7NJM - chains L and T of the 20 polymer chains in the assembly; structure by electron microscopy, 2.84 A resolution.

== Chain L (and T) ==
Name: ATP synthase subunit c
Source organism: Mycolicibacterium smegmatis (strain ATCC 700084 / mc(2)155)
Notes: chain T of this document is another copy of the same molecule, construct and numbering; everything in this record applies to it too
UniProtKB: A0R205 (A0R205_MYCS2); residue numbers follow UniProt; this construct covers 1-86
Chain sequence (86 residues; numbered 1 to 86; the number before each row is that of its first residue):
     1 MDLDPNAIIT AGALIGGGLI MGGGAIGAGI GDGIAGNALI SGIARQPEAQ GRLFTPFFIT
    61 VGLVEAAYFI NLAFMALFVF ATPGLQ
Disordered / not traced: 1-2
What the authors report for this chain:
  - catalytic residues: Glu-65 (proposed by the authors, not directly observed)

== Interface between chain L and chain T ==
Pairs across the interface (71):
  Leu-3(L) / Leu-3(T)
  Asp-4(L) / Gln-86(T)  hydrogen bond
  Asn-6(L) / Gln-86(T)
  Ala-7(L) / Pro-5(T)  hydrophobic
  Ala-7(L) / Ile-9(T)
  Ile-8(L) / Ile-8(T)  hydrophobic
  Thr-10(L) / Ile-9(T)
  Thr-10(L) / Pro-83(T)
  Ala-11(L) / Ile-8(T)
  Ala-11(L) / Ile-9(T)
  Leu-14(L) / Ile-9(T)
  Leu-14(L) / Gly-12(T)
  Leu-14(L) / Ala-13(T)  hydrophobic
  Leu-14(L) / Gly-16(T)
  Leu-14(L) / Phe-78(T)
  Leu-14(L) / Thr-82(T)
  Leu-14(L) / Pro-83(T)
  Ile-15(L) / Gly-12(T)
  Ile-15(L) / Ile-15(T)  hydrophobic
  Gly-18(L) / Gly-16(T)
  Gly-18(L) / Leu-19(T)
  Gly-18(L) / Ile-20(T)
  Gly-18(L) / Phe-78(T)
  Leu-19(L) / Leu-19(T)  hydrophobic
  Met-21(L) / Ile-20(T)  hydrophobic
  Met-21(L) / Asn-71(T)
  Gly-22(L) / Leu-19(T)
  Gly-22(L) / Gly-23(T)
  Ala-25(L) / Gly-23(T)
  Ala-25(L) / Gly-24(T)
  Ala-25(L) / Gly-27(T)
  Ala-25(L) / Asn-71(T)
  Ile-26(L) / Gly-23(T)
  Ile-26(L) / Ile-26(T)  hydrophobic
  Gly-29(L) / Gly-27(T)
  Gly-29(L) / Gly-31(T)
  Ile-30(L) / Ile-30(T)  hydrophobic
  Asp-32(L) / Leu-63(T)
  Asp-32(L) / Val-64(T)
  Gly-33(L) / Gly-31(T)
  Gly-33(L) / Ile-34(T)
  Gly-33(L) / Val-64(T)
  Ile-34(L) / Ile-34(T)  hydrophobic
  Gly-36(L) / Thr-60(T)
  Asn-37(L) / Ile-34(T)
  Asn-37(L) / Ala-38(T)
  Leu-39(L) / Pro-56(T)  hydrophobic
  Ile-40(L) / Ala-38(T)  hydrophobic
  Ile-40(L) / Leu-39(T)
  Ile-40(L) / Leu-53(T)
  Ile-43(L) / Leu-53(T)  hydrophobic
  Ile-43(L) / Pro-56(T)  hydrophobic
  Ala-44(L) / Gly-42(T)
  Ala-44(L) / Gln-46(T)  hydrogen bond (backbone-side chain)
  Ala-44(L) / Leu-53(T)
  Arg-45(L) / Arg-45(T)
  Arg-45(L) / Gln-46(T)
  Pro-47(L) / Gln-46(T)
  Pro-47(L) / Arg-52(T)
  Gln-50(L) / Arg-52(T)
  Gln-50(L) / Thr-55(T)
  Phe-54(L) / Ile-59(T)  hydrophobic
  Val-61(L) / Leu-63(T)  hydrophobic
  Glu-65(L) / Leu-63(T)
  Tyr-68(L) / Ile-70(T)
  Tyr-68(L) / Asn-71(T)
  Met-75(L) / Phe-74(T)  hydrophobic
  Met-75(L) / Phe-78(T)  hydrophobic
  Val-79(L) / Pro-83(T)
  Phe-80(L) / Leu-77(T)  hydrophobic
  Phe-80(L) / Pro-83(T)  hydrophobic
Interface residues without a listed pair, chain L (39 interface residues in all): Gly-17, Phe-57, Leu-72
Interface residues without a listed pair, chain T (43 interface residues in all): Ala-35, Ala-49, Phe-57, Ala-67, Gly-84

== Summary ==
Chain L and chain T form an interface of 39 and 43 residues respectively, with 2 hydrogen bonds. Polar
contacts include Asp-4(L)/Gln-86(T) and Ala-44(L)/Gln-46(T). From the paper: the catalytic residue Glu-65(L).
Both chains are ATP synthase subunit c (Mycolicibacterium smegmatis (strain ATCC 700084 / mc(2)155)). Entry
7NJM (Mycobacterium smegmatis ATP synthase state 1c) was determined by electron microscopy (same publication
as 7NJK, 7NJL, 7NJN, 7NJO, 7NJP, 7NJQ and 20 further entries).
